PDB entry 9G37 | electron microscopy, 3.00 A resolution | chains A and B

# Chain A
Protein: Mycobactin import ATP-binding/permease protein IrtA
From: Mycolicibacterium thermoresistibile ATCC 19527
Notes: EC 7.2.2.-
UniProtKB: G7CBF5 (IRTA_MYCT3); residue numbers follow UniProt; this construct covers 315-908
Chain sequence (595 residues; row label = number of the first residue in the row):
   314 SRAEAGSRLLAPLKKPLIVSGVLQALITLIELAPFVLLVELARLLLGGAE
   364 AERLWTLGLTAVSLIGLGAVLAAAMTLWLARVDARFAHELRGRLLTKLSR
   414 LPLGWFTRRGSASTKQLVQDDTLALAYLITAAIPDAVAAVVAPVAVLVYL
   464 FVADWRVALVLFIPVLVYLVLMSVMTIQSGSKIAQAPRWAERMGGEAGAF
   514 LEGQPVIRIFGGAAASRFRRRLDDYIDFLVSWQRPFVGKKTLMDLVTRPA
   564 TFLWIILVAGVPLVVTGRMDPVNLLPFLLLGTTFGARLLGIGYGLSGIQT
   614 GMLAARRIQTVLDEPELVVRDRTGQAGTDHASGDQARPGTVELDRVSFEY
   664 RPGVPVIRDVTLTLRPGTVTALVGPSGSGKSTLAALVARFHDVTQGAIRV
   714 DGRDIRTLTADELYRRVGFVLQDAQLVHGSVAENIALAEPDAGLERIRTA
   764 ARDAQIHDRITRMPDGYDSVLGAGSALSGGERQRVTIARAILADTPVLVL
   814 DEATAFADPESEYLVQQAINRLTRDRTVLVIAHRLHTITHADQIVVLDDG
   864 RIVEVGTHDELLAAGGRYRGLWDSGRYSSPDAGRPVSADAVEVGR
Unresolved in the structure: 314-315, 637-649, 891-908
Sequence notes: expression tag (314); engineered mutation Ala-393 (His in G7CBF5), Ala-439 (His in G7CBF5), Ala-444 (His in G7CBF5)
Metal / ion sites: Mg2+: Ser-694, Gln-735 (together with ATP)
Residues lining bound ligands:
  - ATP (adenosine-5'-triphosphate), molecule 1: Thr-420, Tyr-663, Arg-664, Val-669, Pro-688, Ser-689, Gly-690, Ser-691, Gly-692, Lys-693, Ser-694, Thr-695, Gln-735, His-846
  - ATP, molecule 2: Arg-772, Gly-787, Ser-788, Ala-789, Leu-790, Ser-791, Gly-792, Gly-793, Glu-794, Phe-819
Curated features (UniProtKB/Swiss-Prot):
  - binding site (ATP): Gly-687 to Ser-694

# Chain B
Protein: Mycobactin import ATP-binding/permease protein IrtB
From: Mycolicibacterium thermoresistibile ATCC 19527
Notes: EC 7.2.2.-
UniProtKB: G7CBF6 (IRTB_MYCT3); residues 1-579 here = UniProt positions 1-579
Chain sequence (586 residues; row label = number of the first residue in the row):
     1 MIRTLLRLVPAEKRGAVAGYAVLTLLSVLLRAVGAVLLIPLLAALFSDTP
    51 SDAWLWLGWLTAVTLAGWVTDTNTARLGFDLGFAVLSRTQHDMADRLPNV
   101 AMSWFTPDNTATARQAIAATGPELAGLVVNLLTPLIGAALLPAAIGVALL
   151 FVSVPLGLAALAGVAVLFGALALSGRLSRAADKVAGETNSAFTERIIEFA
   201 RTQQALRAARRVEPARSQVGSALAAQHGAGLRLLTMQIPGQVLFSLAGQV
   251 ALIGFAGMAVWLTVRGQLGVPEAIALIVVLVRYLEPFAAIADLAPALETT
   301 RATLNRIQAVLDAPTLPAGRRRLDRTGAAPSIEFDDVRFSYGDEVVLDGV
   351 SFTLRPGNTTAIVGPSGSGKTTILSLIAGLQQPASGRVLLDGVDVTTLDP
   401 EARRAAVSVVFQHPYLFDGTLRDNVLVGDPEADPDDVTAAMRLARVDELL
   451 DRLPDGDATVVGEGGTALSGGERQRVSIARALLKPAPVLLVDEATSALDN
   501 ANEAAVVDALTADPRPRTRVIVAHRLASIRHADRVLFVEAGRVVEDGAID
   551 ELLAAGGRFAQFWAQQQAASEWAIGSTARALEVLFQ
Unresolved in the structure: 1, 566-586
Sequence notes: expression tag (580-586)
Metal / ion sites: Mg2+: Thr-371, Gln-412 (together with ATP)
Residues lining bound ligands:
  - ATP (adenosine-5'-triphosphate), molecule 1: Tyr-341, Glu-344, Val-346, Pro-365, Ser-366, Gly-367, Ser-368, Gly-369, Lys-370, Thr-371, Thr-372, Gln-412, Glu-493
  - ATP, molecule 2: Arg-452, Leu-453, Thr-466, Ala-467, Leu-468, Ser-469, Gly-470, Gly-471, Glu-472, Ala-497
Curated features (UniProtKB/Swiss-Prot):
  - binding site (ATP): Gly-364 to Thr-371
What the authors report for this chain:
  - mutagenesis - Q249A, Q249F, Q249L, A256F, A256L, A256R: increased catalytic activity
  - mutagenesis - Q249R: unchanged catalytic activity

# How chain A and chain B interact
Pairs across the interface (221):
  Leu-358(A) / Val-270(B)  hydrophobic
  Leu-359(A) / Ile-274(B)  hydrophobic
  Val-375(A) / Gln-249(B)  hydrogen bond (backbone-side chain)
  Val-375(A) / Leu-252(B)  hydrophobic
  Val-375(A) / Ile-253(B)  hydrophobic
  Leu-390(A) / Ile-238(B)  hydrophobic
  Ala-393(A) / Leu-234(B)  hydrophobic
  Ala-397(A) / His-227(B)  hydrogen bond (backbone-side chain)
  Ala-397(A) / Leu-231(B)  hydrophobic
  His-401(A) / Leu-223(B)
  His-401(A) / His-227(B)
  Arg-404(A) / Phe-192(B)
  Arg-404(A) / Leu-223(B)
  Arg-404(A) / Gln-226(B)  hydrogen bond
  Gly-405(A) / Leu-223(B)
  Leu-408(A) / Val-219(B)  hydrophobic
  Leu-408(A) / Leu-223(B)  hydrophobic
  Thr-409(A) / Pro-214(B)
  Leu-411(A) / Phe-199(B)  hydrophobic
  Leu-411(A) / Gln-203(B)
  Leu-411(A) / Arg-207(B)  hydrogen bond (backbone-side chain)
  Ser-412(A) / Arg-207(B)
  Ser-412(A) / Val-212(B)  hydrogen bond (side chain-backbone)
  Ser-412(A) / Glu-213(B)
  Leu-414(A) / Arg-207(B)  hydrogen bond (backbone-side chain)
  Leu-416(A) / Gln-204(B)
  Leu-416(A) / Arg-207(B)
  Phe-419(A) / Gln-203(B)
  Phe-419(A) / Arg-207(B)
  Thr-420(A) / Thr-466(B)
  Gly-423(A) / Glu-463(B)
  Ser-424(A) / Ile-197(B)
  Ser-424(A) / Ala-200(B)
  Ser-424(A) / Arg-201(B)  hydrogen bond
  Ser-424(A) / Glu-463(B)  hydrogen bond
  Thr-427(A) / Ala-200(B)
  Lys-428(A) / Thr-193(B)
  Lys-428(A) / Ile-196(B)
  Val-431(A) / Phe-192(B)  hydrophobic
  Val-431(A) / Ile-196(B)  hydrophobic
  Gln-432(A) / Asn-189(B)  hydrogen bond
  Gln-432(A) / Phe-192(B)
  Gln-432(A) / Thr-193(B)  hydrogen bond
  Gln-432(A) / Ile-196(B)
  Met-506(A) / Thr-120(B)
  Ala-510(A) / Ile-117(B)  hydrophobic
  Gly-511(A) / Arg-114(B)
  Ala-512(A) / Tyr-415(B)
  Ala-512(A) / Phe-417(B)
  Phe-513(A) / Ala-94(B)
  Phe-513(A) / Leu-97(B)  hydrophobic
  Phe-513(A) / Pro-98(B)  hydrophobic
  Leu-514(A) / Phe-105(B)  hydrophobic
  Leu-514(A) / Thr-110(B)
  Leu-514(A) / Ala-113(B)  hydrophobic
  Leu-514(A) / Arg-114(B)
  Glu-515(A) / Arg-201(B)  salt bridge
  Glu-515(A) / Tyr-415(B)  hydrogen bond
  Gly-516(A) / Tyr-415(B)
  Gly-516(A) / Phe-417(B)
  Gln-517(A) / Leu-97(B)
  Gln-517(A) / Pro-98(B)
  Pro-518(A) / Leu-380(B)
  Pro-518(A) / Phe-411(B)
  Val-519(A) / Phe-411(B)  hydrophobic
  Val-519(A) / Tyr-415(B)
  Val-519(A) / Phe-417(B)  hydrophobic
  Val-519(A) / Arg-480(B)
  Ile-520(A) / Phe-417(B)  hydrophobic
  Arg-521(A) / Leu-97(B)  hydrogen bond (side chain-backbone)
  Arg-521(A) / Pro-98(B)  hydrogen bond (side chain-backbone)
  Arg-521(A) / Asn-99(B)
  Arg-521(A) / Val-100(B)  hydrogen bond (side chain-backbone)
  Arg-521(A) / Met-102(B)
  Arg-521(A) / Phe-105(B)
  Arg-521(A) / Leu-380(B)
  Arg-521(A) / Arg-404(B)
  Ile-522(A) / Ala-378(B)  hydrophobic
  Ile-522(A) / Leu-380(B)  hydrophobic
  Ile-522(A) / Arg-404(B)
  Ile-522(A) / Val-407(B)
  Ile-522(A) / Val-409(B)  hydrophobic
  Ile-522(A) / Phe-411(B)  hydrophobic
  Ile-522(A) / Lys-484(B)  hydrogen bond (backbone-side chain)
  Phe-523(A) / Ser-408(B)
  Phe-523(A) / Val-409(B)
  Phe-523(A) / Val-427(B)  hydrophobic
  Phe-523(A) / Gly-428(B)
  Phe-523(A) / Arg-480(B)
  Phe-523(A) / Ala-481(B)  hydrophobic
  Phe-523(A) / Lys-484(B)
  Gly-524(A) / Arg-404(B)
  Gly-525(A) / Arg-404(B)
  Ala-526(A) / Ala-94(B)
  Ala-526(A) / Asp-95(B)
  Ala-526(A) / Pro-98(B)  hydrophobic
  Arg-530(A) / Phe-417(B)
  Arg-530(A) / Asp-418(B)  hydrogen bond (side chain-backbone)
  Phe-531(A) / Ala-94(B)  hydrophobic
  Phe-531(A) / Ile-117(B)  hydrophobic
  Arg-532(A) / His-91(B)
  Arg-532(A) / Asp-95(B)  salt bridge
  Leu-535(A) / Gln-90(B)
  Leu-535(A) / Ala-94(B)  hydrophobic
  Asp-536(A) / His-91(B)  salt bridge
  Tyr-538(A) / Thr-120(B)
  Tyr-538(A) / Gly-121(B)
  Leu-542(A) / Phe-83(B)  hydrophobic
  Leu-542(A) / Thr-120(B)
  Val-543(A) / Phe-83(B)  hydrophobic
  Trp-545(A) / Pro-122(B)  hydrophobic
  Gln-546(A) / Phe-79(B)
  Gln-546(A) / Phe-83(B)
  Gln-546(A) / Pro-122(B)  hydrogen bond (side chain-backbone)
  Arg-547(A) / Phe-79(B)
  Val-550(A) / Phe-79(B)  hydrophobic
  Val-550(A) / Val-129(B)  hydrophobic
  Thr-554(A) / Ala-75(B)
  Leu-558(A) / Asp-71(B)
  Leu-558(A) / Thr-72(B)
  Arg-561(A) / Arg-31(B)
  Arg-561(A) / Asp-71(B)  salt bridge
  Pro-562(A) / Arg-282(B)
  Pro-562(A) / Glu-285(B)
  Thr-564(A) / Trp-68(B)
  Trp-567(A) / Thr-61(B)  hydrogen bond
  Trp-567(A) / Thr-64(B)
  Trp-567(A) / Leu-65(B)  hydrophobic
  Trp-567(A) / Trp-68(B)  hydrophobic
  Leu-570(A) / Leu-38(B)  hydrophobic
  Leu-570(A) / Leu-41(B)  hydrophobic
  Leu-570(A) / Leu-60(B)  hydrophobic
  Val-574(A) / Leu-57(B)  hydrophobic
  Pro-575(A) / Trp-54(B)  hydrophobic
  Val-577(A) / Leu-45(B)  hydrophobic
  Val-578(A) / Pro-50(B)
  Val-578(A) / Trp-54(B)
  Pro-584(A) / Phe-46(B)
  Leu-587(A) / Leu-45(B)  hydrophobic
  Leu-588(A) / Phe-46(B)  hydrophobic
  Leu-591(A) / Leu-42(B)  hydrophobic
  Leu-591(A) / Val-278(B)
  Leu-592(A) / Ile-277(B)  hydrophobic
  Leu-592(A) / Val-278(B)  hydrophobic
  Thr-595(A) / Arg-282(B)  hydrogen bond
  Gly-687(A) / Asp-499(B)
  Pro-688(A) / Asp-499(B)
  Ser-689(A) / Arg-452(B)
  Ser-689(A) / Arg-475(B)
  Ser-689(A) / Ala-497(B)
  Ser-689(A) / Leu-498(B)
  Ser-689(A) / Asp-499(B)  hydrogen bond
  Gly-690(A) / Arg-452(B)
  Gly-690(A) / Glu-472(B)
  Phe-703(A) / Gln-204(B)
  Phe-703(A) / Arg-207(B)
  Asp-724(A) / Arg-210(B)
  Tyr-727(A) / Arg-207(B)
  Tyr-727(A) / Ala-208(B)
  Tyr-727(A) / Arg-210(B)
  Leu-734(A) / Gln-204(B)
  Leu-734(A) / Ala-205(B)  hydrophobic
  Asp-736(A) / Arg-473(B)  salt bridge
  Gln-738(A) / Arg-201(B)
  Gln-738(A) / Thr-202(B)
  Val-740(A) / Glu-198(B)
  Val-740(A) / Leu-206(B)  hydrophobic
  Val-740(A) / Gln-218(B)
  His-741(A) / Pro-107(B)
  His-741(A) / Arg-195(B)  hydrogen bond (backbone-side chain)
  His-741(A) / Glu-198(B)  hydrogen bond (backbone-side chain)
  His-741(A) / Gln-218(B)
  Leu-750(A) / Ala-205(B)
  Leu-750(A) / Ala-209(B)
  Leu-750(A) / Arg-211(B)
  Leu-750(A) / Gln-218(B)
  Ala-751(A) / Ala-209(B)
  Ala-751(A) / Arg-210(B)
  Ala-751(A) / Arg-216(B)  hydrogen bond (backbone-side chain)
  Pro-753(A) / Arg-211(B)
  Arg-772(A) / Glu-344(B)  salt bridge
  Pro-777(A) / Glu-344(B)
  Ala-786(A) / Phe-105(B)
  Ala-786(A) / Pro-107(B)
  Ser-791(A) / Gly-367(B)
  Gly-792(A) / Gln-412(B)  hydrogen bond (backbone-side chain)
  Gly-792(A) / His-413(B)
  Gly-793(A) / Ser-366(B)
  Glu-794(A) / Ser-366(B)
  Glu-794(A) / Gly-367(B)
  Arg-797(A) / Ser-366(B)
  Arg-802(A) / Ala-205(B)
  Ala-818(A) / His-524(B)  hydrogen bond (backbone-side chain)
  Phe-819(A) / Gln-412(B)
  Phe-819(A) / His-413(B)
  Phe-819(A) / Glu-493(B)
  Phe-819(A) / Ser-496(B)
  Phe-819(A) / His-524(B)  hydrogen bond (backbone-side chain)
  Ala-820(A) / His-524(B)
  Asp-821(A) / Pro-365(B)
  Asp-821(A) / Ser-366(B)
  Asp-821(A) / His-524(B)
  Asp-821(A) / Phe-562(B)
  Pro-822(A) / Phe-562(B)
  Pro-822(A) / Gln-565(B)  hydrogen bond (backbone-side chain)
  Tyr-826(A) / Gln-565(B)
  His-846(A) / Ala-497(B)
  His-846(A) / Leu-498(B)
  His-846(A) / Asp-499(B)
  His-846(A) / Asn-500(B)  hydrogen bond (backbone-side chain)
  Arg-847(A) / Thr-495(B)  hydrogen bond (side chain-backbone)
  Arg-847(A) / Ser-496(B)
  Arg-847(A) / Leu-498(B)  hydrogen bond (side chain-backbone)
  Arg-847(A) / Glu-503(B)  salt bridge
  Arg-847(A) / Arg-525(B)
  Leu-884(A) / Asp-499(B)
  Leu-884(A) / Asn-500(B)
  Ser-887(A) / Asn-500(B)  hydrogen bond (side chain-backbone)
  Ser-887(A) / Ala-501(B)
  Gly-888(A) / Asn-500(B)
  Gly-888(A) / Arg-525(B)  hydrogen bond (backbone-side chain)
Interface residues without a listed pair, chain A (134 interface residues in all): Phe-348, Leu-351, Ala-355, Ile-378, Gly-379, Arg-394, Arg-398, Arg-413, Pro-415, Ile-539, Lys-553, Leu-566, Val-571, Val-585, Leu-630, Ala-723, Arg-728, Phe-732, Gln-735, Glu-746, Ala-749, Met-776, Gly-785, Arg-795, Glu-815, Glu-823, His-849, Arg-889, Tyr-890
Interface residues without a listed pair, chain B (140 interface residues in all): Ser-51, Ala-53, Leu-86, Ser-87, Ala-101, Ala-125, Gly-126, Asn-130, Ala-224, Val-281, Gly-419, Asp-423, Gly-462, Ala-467, Ser-469, Gly-470, Asn-502, Ala-504, Ala-527, Arg-530, Trp-563

# Overview
134 residues of chain A and 140 residues of chain B are in contact, with 32 hydrogen bonds and 7 salt bridges.
Polar contacts include Glu-515(A)/Arg-201(B), Arg-532(A)/Asp-95(B) and Asp-536(A)/His-91(B). From the paper:
Q249A, Q249F and Q249L of chain B, among others, increase catalytic activity; Q249R of chain B leaves
catalytic activity unchanged; 7 substitutions were tested in all.
Chain A is Mycobactin import ATP-binding/permease protein IrtA and chain B is Mycobactin import
ATP-binding/permease protein IrtB, both from Mycolicibacterium thermoresistibile ATCC 19527; the structure,
Cryo-EM structure of IrtAB 3xHtoA mutant in outward-occluded state in presence of mycobactin under turnover
conditions ..., was determined by electron microscopy, deposited together with 9FW3, 9FXC, 9G2K, 9G2L, 9G2M,
9G2S and 7 further entries.
